PDB entry 5Q0V | X-ray diffraction, 1.87 A resolution | chains A and B

== Chain A ==
Name: Bile acid receptor
Organism: Homo sapiens
UniProt: Q96RI1 (NR1H4_HUMAN); residues 248-476 here correspond to UniProt positions 258-486 (UniProt number = residue number + 10)
Amino-acid sequence (233 residues; each row starts with the number of its first residue):
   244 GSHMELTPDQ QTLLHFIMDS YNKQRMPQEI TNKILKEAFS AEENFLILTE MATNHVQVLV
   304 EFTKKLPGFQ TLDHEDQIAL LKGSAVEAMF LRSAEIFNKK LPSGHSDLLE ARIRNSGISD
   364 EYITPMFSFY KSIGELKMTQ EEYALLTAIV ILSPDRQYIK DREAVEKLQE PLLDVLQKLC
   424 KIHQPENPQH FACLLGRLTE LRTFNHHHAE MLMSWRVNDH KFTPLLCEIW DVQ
Not modelled in the structure: 244-246
Differences from the reference sequence: expression tag (244-247); conflict A281 (Glu291 in Q96RI1), A354 (Glu364 in Q96RI1)
Ligand contacts: 9LS ((2S)-2-[2-(4-chlorophenyl)-5,6-difluoro-1H-benzimidazol-1-yl]-2-cyclohexyl-N-(2-fluorophenyl)acetamide): I273, T274, I277, N287, I290, L291, M294, A295, H298, M332, F333, R335, S336, I339, F340, L352, I356, S359, I361, M369, Y373, H451, M454, L455, W458
Curated features (UniProtKB/Swiss-Prot):
  - binding site (chenodeoxycholate): R335, Y365, Y373, H451
  - modified residue: T446 (Phosphothreonine)
  - cross-link: K279 (Glycyl lysine isopeptide (Lys-Gly) (interchain with G-Cter in SUMO1))

== Chain B ==
Name: Coactivator peptide src-1 HD3
UniProt: A8K1V4 (A8K1V4_HUMAN); residues 744-757 here = UniProt positions 744-757
Amino-acid sequence (14 residues; numbered 744 to 757; the number before each row is that of its first residue):
   744 KDHQLLRYLL DKDE
Not modelled in the structure: 757

== Interface between chain A and chain B ==
Pairs across the interface (21):
  V303(A) - L752(B)  hydrophobic
  E304(A) - K755(B)  salt bridge
  K307(A) - L752(B)  hydrogen bond (side chain-backbone)
  K307(A) - L753(B)
  K307(A) - K755(B)  hydrogen bond (side chain-backbone)
  K307(A) - D756(B)  salt bridge
  F312(A) - L753(B)  hydrophobic
  H317(A) - D754(B)  salt bridge
  E318(A) - R750(B)  salt bridge
  Q320(A) - L753(B)
  I321(A) - R750(B)
  I321(A) - L753(B)  hydrophobic
  L324(A) - L753(B)  hydrophobic
  K325(A) - H746(B)  hydrogen bond
  P467(A) - L748(B)
  L468(A) - L748(B)
  E471(A) - H746(B)
  E471(A) - Q747(B)  hydrogen bond (side chain-backbone)
  E471(A) - L748(B)  hydrogen bond (side chain-backbone)
  E471(A) - L749(B)  hydrogen bond (side chain-backbone)
  I472(A) - L749(B)  hydrophobic
Other interface residues (no listed pair), chain A (16 interface residues in all): V299, Q313

== Summary ==
16 residues of chain A and 10 residues of chain B are in contact; the contacts include 6 hydrogen bonds and 4
salt bridges. Among the polar pairs are E304(A)-K755(B), K307(A)-D756(B) and H317(A)-D754(B). Ligands of chain
A: compound 9LS.
Chain A is Bile acid receptor (Homo sapiens) and chain B is Coactivator peptide src-1 HD3; the structure,
Ligand binding to FARNESOID-X-RECEPTOR, was determined by X-ray diffraction (same publication as 5Q0I, 5Q0J,
5Q0K, 5Q0L, 5Q0M, 5Q0N and 30 further entries).
